Entry 2WP9 (X-ray diffraction, 2.70 A resolution); this record covers chains B and D of the 4 polymer chains in the assembly.

Chain B:
Name: Succinate dehydrogenase iron-sulfur subunit
Organism: Escherichia coli
Notes: EC 1.3.5.1, 1.3.99.1
UniProt: P07014 (DHSB_ECOLI); numbering as in UniProt (aligned over 1-238)
Chain sequence (238 residues; row label = number of the first residue in the row):
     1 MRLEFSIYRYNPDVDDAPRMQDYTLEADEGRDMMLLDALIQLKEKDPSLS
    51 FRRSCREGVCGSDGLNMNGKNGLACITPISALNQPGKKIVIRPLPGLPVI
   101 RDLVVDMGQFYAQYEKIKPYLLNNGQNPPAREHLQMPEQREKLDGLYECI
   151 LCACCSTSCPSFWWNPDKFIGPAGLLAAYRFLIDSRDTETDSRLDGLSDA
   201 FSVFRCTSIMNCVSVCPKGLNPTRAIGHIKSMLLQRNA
Construct notes: engineered mutation Thr-207 (His in P07014)
Metal / ion sites: 2Fe-2S cluster Fe: Cys-55, Cys-60, Asp-63, Cys-75; 4Fe-4S cluster Fe: Cys-149, Cys-152, Cys-155, Cys-216; 3Fe-4S cluster Fe: Cys-159, Cys-206, Cys-212
Ligand contacts:
  - carboxin (CBE; 2-methyl-N-phenyl-5,6-dihydro-1,4-oxathiine-3-carboxamide): Pro-160, Ser-161, Trp-164, Thr-207, Ile-209
  - 3Fe-4S cluster (F3S): Cys-159, Ser-161, Phe-169, Pro-172, Cys-206, Thr-207, Ser-208, Ile-209, Met-210, Asn-211, Cys-212, Thr-223, Ile-226
  - 2Fe-2S cluster (FES): Arg-53, Ser-54, Cys-55, Arg-56, Glu-57, Gly-58, Val-59, Cys-60, Gly-61, Ser-62, Asp-63, Leu-73, Cys-75
  - 4Fe-4S cluster (SF4): Phe-110, Cys-149, Ile-150, Leu-151, Cys-152, Ala-153, Cys-154, Cys-155, Ala-173, Leu-176, Cys-216, Pro-217, Lys-218, Leu-220, Pro-222
Reported in the primary citation:
  - mutagenesis - H207T: unchanged expression
  - mutagenesis - H207T: unchanged stability
  - conformationally variable residues: Thr-207 to Met-210
  - binding site for 3Fe-4S cluster: Met-210, Asn-211, Cys-212, Thr-223
  - 3Fe-4S cluster coordination: Cys-159, Cys-206, Cys-212
  - mutagenesis - H207T: unchanged catalytic activity on quinones
  - mutagenesis - H207T: decreased binding to carboxin
  - mutagenesis - H207T: decreased binding to ubiquinone
  - mutagenesis - H207T: unchanged binding to pentachlorophenol

Chain D:
Name: Succinate dehydrogenase hydrophobic membrane anchor subunit
Organism: Escherichia coli
Notes: EC 1.3.5.1
UniProt: P0AC44 (DHSD_ECOLI); residues 1-115 here = UniProt positions 1-115
Chain sequence (115 residues; numbered 1 to 115; the number before each row is that of its first residue):
     1 MVSNASALGRNGVHDFILVRATAIVLTLYIIYMVGFFATSGELTYEVWIG
    51 FFASAFTKVFTLLALFSILIHAWIGMWQVLTDYVKPLALRLMLQLVIVVA
   101 LVVYVIYGFVVVWGV
Not modelled in the structure: 1-10
Metal / ion sites: heme Fe: His-71 (shared with 1 residue of chain C)
Ligand contacts: heme (HEM): Val-19, Arg-20, Ala-23, Leu-26, Thr-27, Ile-30, Ile-68, His-71, Ala-72, Gly-75, Met-76, Gln-78, Val-79
Reported in the primary citation:
  - binding site for heme: Arg-20, Gln-78

Interface between chain B and chain D:
Pairs across the interface - 24 pairs, chain B then chain D:
  Trp-164(B) / Asp-82(D)
  Trp-164(B) / Tyr-83(D)
  Trp-164(B) / Lys-85(D)  hydrogen bond (backbone-side chain)
  Asn-165(B) / Thr-81(D)
  Asn-165(B) / Asp-82(D)  hydrogen bond
  Asn-165(B) / Lys-85(D)  hydrogen bond
  Ser-198(B) / Asn-11(D)
  Ser-198(B) / Gly-12(D)  hydrogen bond (backbone-backbone)
  Ser-198(B) / Val-13(D)
  Asp-199(B) / Gly-12(D)
  Ala-200(B) / Gly-12(D)
  Ala-200(B) / Trp-77(D)  hydrophobic
  Phe-201(B) / Trp-77(D)  hydrophobic
  Phe-204(B) / Gly-12(D)
  Phe-204(B) / Val-13(D)  hydrophobic
  Phe-204(B) / Phe-16(D)  hydrophobic
  Arg-205(B) / Trp-77(D)
  Arg-205(B) / Gln-78(D)  hydrogen bond (side chain-backbone)
  Arg-205(B) / Thr-81(D)  hydrogen bond
  Arg-205(B) / Asp-82(D)  salt bridge
  Leu-234(B) / Val-13(D)  hydrophobic
  Leu-234(B) / Phe-16(D)  hydrophobic
  Leu-234(B) / Ile-17(D)  hydrophobic
  Ala-238(B) / Ile-17(D)  hydrophobic
Also at the interface, not in a pair above, chain B (13 interface residues in all): Lys-230, Leu-233, Asn-237
Also at the interface, not in a pair above, chain D (12 interface residues in all): Asp-15

Overview:
13 residues of chain B and 12 residues of chain D are in contact, with 6 hydrogen bonds and 1 salt bridge.
Among the polar pairs are Arg-205(B)/Asp-82(D), Trp-164(B)/Lys-85(D) and Asn-165(B)/Asp-82(D). From the paper:
a binding site for 3Fe-4S cluster at Met-210(B), Asn-211(B) and Cys-212(B) among others; H207T of chain B
reduces binding to carboxin.
Here chain B is Succinate dehydrogenase iron-sulfur subunit and chain D is Succinate dehydrogenase hydrophobic
membrane anchor subunit, both from Escherichia coli. Entry 2WP9 (Crystal structure of the E. coli
succinate:quinone oxidoreductase (SQR) SdhB His207Thr mutant) was determined by X-ray diffraction.
